3EAN - chains A and B; structure by X-ray diffraction, 2.75 A resolution.

# Chain A (and B)
Protein: Thioredoxin reductase 1
From: Rattus norvegicus
Notes: EC 1.8.1.9; chain B of this document is another copy of the same molecule, construct and numbering; everything in this record applies to it too
UniProtKB: O89049 (TRXR1_RAT); numbering as in UniProt (aligned over 1-499)
Sequence (499 residues; each row starts with the number of its first residue):
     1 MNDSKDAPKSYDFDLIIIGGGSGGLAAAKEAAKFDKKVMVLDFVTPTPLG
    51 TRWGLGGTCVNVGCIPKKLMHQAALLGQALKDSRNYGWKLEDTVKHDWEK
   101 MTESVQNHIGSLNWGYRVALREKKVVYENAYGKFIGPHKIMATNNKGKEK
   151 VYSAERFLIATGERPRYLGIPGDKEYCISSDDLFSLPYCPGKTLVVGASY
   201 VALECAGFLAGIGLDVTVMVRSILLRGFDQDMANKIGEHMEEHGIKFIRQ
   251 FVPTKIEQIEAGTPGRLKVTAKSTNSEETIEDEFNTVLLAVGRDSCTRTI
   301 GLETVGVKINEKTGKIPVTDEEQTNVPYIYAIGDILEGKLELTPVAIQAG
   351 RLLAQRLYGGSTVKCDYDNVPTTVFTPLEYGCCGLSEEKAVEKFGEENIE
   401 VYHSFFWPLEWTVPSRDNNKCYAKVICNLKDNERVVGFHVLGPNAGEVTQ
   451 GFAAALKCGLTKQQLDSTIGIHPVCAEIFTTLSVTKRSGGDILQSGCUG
Not modelled in the structure: 1-9
Construct notes: conflict Arg52 (Asn in O89049), Trp53 (Gly in O89049)
Modified / non-standard residues: Sec498 (selenocysteine)
Disulfides: Cys59-Cys64
Residues lining bound ligands:
  - FAD (flavin-adenine dinucleotide): Ile18, Gly19, Gly20, Gly21, Ser22, Gly23, Gly24, Leu41, Asp42, Phe43, Val44, Gly57, Thr58, Cys59, Val62, Gly63, Cys64, Lys67, Ala130, Tyr131, Gly132, Ala160, Thr161, Gly162, Glu163, Ser180, Phe184, Tyr200, Val201, Glu204, Arg293, Cys296, Ile300, Ile332, Gly333, Asp334, Glu341, Leu342, Thr343, Pro344, Ala346, Phe375
  - NADP (NAP; NADP nicotinamide-adenine-dinucleotide phosphate): Leu168, Val196, Gly197, Ala198, Ser199, Tyr200, Val201, Arg221, Ser222, Ile223, Arg226, Val252, Ala290, Val291, Gly292, Arg293
Swiss-Prot annotation at these positions:
  - active site: His472 (Proton acceptor)
  - binding site (FAD): Ile18 to Gly23, Asp42, Phe43, Thr58, Cys59, Gly63 to Lys67, Tyr131, Gly132, Thr161, Tyr200, Asp334, Glu341 to Thr343, His472
  - binding site (NADP(+)): Arg166, Ala198 to Glu204, Arg221, Ser222, Arg226 to Phe228, Val291 to Arg293, Lys315, Glu341
  - modified residue: Lys68 (N6-succinyllysine), Tyr131 (Phosphotyrosine)
  - cross-link: Cys497 to Sec498 (Cysteinyl-selenocysteine (Cys-Sec))
  - mutagenesis: Sec498 (U498S: Loss of activity; Loss of activity)

# Chain A / chain B interface
Residue-residue contacts - 175 pairs, chain A then chain B:
  Ser22(A) with Gly499(B)
  Leu25(A) with Sec498(B); Gly499(B)
  Ala26(A) with Gly499(B), hydrogen bond (backbone-backbone)
  Lys29(A) with Sec498(B)
  Cys59(A) with His472(B), hydrogen bond
  Cys64(A) with His472(B); Pro473(B)
  Ile65(A) with Leu409(B), hydrophobic; His472(B)
  Lys68(A) with Leu409(B); Glu410(B), salt bridge; Pro473(B), hydrogen bond (side chain-backbone)
  Leu69(A) with Tyr86(B); Leu409(B); Thr412(B); Val413(B), hydrophobic
  Gln72(A) with Tyr86(B); Glu410(B)
  Ala73(A) with Tyr86(B); Trp88(B), hydrogen bond (backbone-side chain)
  Leu76(A) with Ala79(B), hydrophobic; Ser83(B); Tyr86(B), hydrophobic
  Gly77(A) with Trp88(B)
  Ala79(A) with Leu76(B), hydrophobic; Ala79(B), hydrophobic
  Leu80(A) with Leu80(B), hydrophobic; Ser83(B)
  Ser83(A) with Leu76(B); Leu80(B)
  Arg84(A) with Lys100(B)
  Asn85(A) with Ser104(B), hydrogen bond (backbone-side chain)
  Tyr86(A) with Leu69(B); Gln72(B); Ala73(B); Leu76(B), hydrophobic; His96(B), hydrogen bond (backbone-side chain); Met101(B)
  Gly87(A) with His96(B); Asp97(B), hydrogen bond (backbone-backbone); Lys100(B)
  Trp88(A) with Ala73(B), hydrogen bond (side chain-backbone); Gly77(B); Val94(B); Lys95(B); His96(B); Gly211(B); Ile212(B), hydrophobic
  Lys89(A) with Val94(B); Lys95(B), hydrogen bond (backbone-backbone); Asp97(B)
  Leu90(A) with Leu90(B), hydrophobic
  Val94(A) with Trp88(B); Lys89(B)
  Lys95(A) with Trp88(B); Lys89(B), hydrogen bond (backbone-backbone)
  His96(A) with Tyr86(B), hydrogen bond (side chain-backbone); Gly87(B); Trp88(B)
  Asp97(A) with Gly87(B), hydrogen bond (backbone-backbone); Lys89(B)
  Lys100(A) with Arg84(B); Asn85(B); Gly87(B)
  Met101(A) with Tyr86(B); Gly87(B)
  Ser104(A) with Asn85(B), hydrogen bond (side chain-backbone); Val413(B)
  His108(A) with Leu409(B); Thr412(B)
  Leu112(A) with Cys497(B)
  Gly115(A) with Cys497(B)
  Tyr116(A) with Cys497(B); Sec498(B)
  Ala119(A) with Cys497(B)
  Gly211(A) with Trp88(B)
  Thr343(A) with His472(B)
  Pro344(A) with Ile469(B), hydrophobic; Gly470(B); His472(B)
  Val345(A) with Ile469(B), hydrophobic
  Ile347(A) with Gly499(B)
  Gln348(A) with Asp466(B), hydrogen bond (side chain-backbone); Ile469(B)
  Val370(A) with Ile469(B), hydrophobic
  Pro371(A) with Ile469(B); Ile471(B), hydrophobic
  Thr373(A) with Ile471(B)
  Leu409(A) with Ile65(B), hydrophobic; Lys68(B); Leu69(B); His108(B)
  Glu410(A) with Lys68(B), salt bridge; Gln72(B)
  Thr412(A) with His108(B)
  Val413(A) with Leu69(B), hydrophobic; Ser104(B)
  Asn444(A) with Asn444(B), hydrogen bond
  Gly446(A) with Ile471(B); Val474(B)
  Glu447(A) with Glu447(B); Val448(B); Val474(B); Cys475(B), hydrogen bond (side chain-backbone); Ala476(B), hydrogen bond (side chain-backbone)
  Val448(A) with Glu447(B)
  Thr449(A) with Ile471(B)
  Gln450(A) with Phe452(B); Thr468(B); Ile469(B), hydrogen bond (side chain-backbone); Gly470(B); Ile471(B), hydrogen bond (side chain-backbone); Ala476(B); Glu477(B); Thr480(B)
  Gly451(A) with Gly451(B); Phe452(B)
  Phe452(A) with Gly451(B); Ala454(B), hydrophobic
  Ala453(A) with Thr468(B)
  Ala454(A) with Phe452(B), hydrophobic; Thr468(B)
  Ala455(A) with Ala455(B)
  Lys457(A) with Gln464(B), hydrogen bond (backbone-side chain); Ser467(B); Thr468(B)
  Cys458(A) with Cys458(B), hydrophobic; Leu460(B), hydrophobic; Gln464(B)
  Leu460(A) with Cys458(B), hydrophobic
  Gln464(A) with Lys457(B); Cys458(B)
  Asp466(A) with Gln348(B), hydrogen bond (backbone-side chain)
  Ser467(A) with Lys457(B)
  Thr468(A) with Gln450(B); Ala454(B); Lys457(B)
  Ile469(A) with Pro344(B), hydrophobic; Val345(B), hydrophobic; Gln348(B); Asp366(B); Val370(B), hydrophobic; Pro371(B); Gln450(B), hydrogen bond (backbone-side chain)
  Gly470(A) with Pro344(B); Gln450(B)
  Ile471(A) with Pro371(B), hydrophobic; Thr373(B); Gly446(B); Thr449(B); Gln450(B), hydrogen bond (backbone-side chain)
  His472(A) with Cys59(B), hydrogen bond; Cys64(B); Thr343(B); Pro344(B)
  Pro473(A) with Cys64(B); Lys68(B), hydrogen bond (backbone-side chain)
  Val474(A) with Gly446(B); Glu447(B)
  Cys475(A) with Glu447(B), hydrogen bond (backbone-side chain)
  Ala476(A) with Glu447(B), hydrogen bond (backbone-side chain); Gln450(B)
  Glu477(A) with Gln450(B)
  Thr480(A) with Gln450(B)
  Cys497(A) with Leu112(B); Gly115(B); Tyr116(B); Ala119(B)
  Sec498(A) with Lys29(B)
  Gly499(A) with Ser22(B); Leu25(B); Ala26(B); Tyr116(B); Ile347(B)
Interface residues without a listed pair, chain A (86 interface residues in all): Asp82, Val105, Lys123, Ile212, Asp366, Thr372, Phe375
Interface residues without a listed pair, chain B (85 interface residues in all): Asp82, Lys123, Thr372, Phe375, Ala453

# Summary
Chain A and chain B form an interface of 86 and 85 residues respectively; the contacts include 27 hydrogen
bonds and 2 salt bridges. Among the polar pairs are Lys68(A)-Glu410(B), Cys59(A)-His472(B) and
Lys68(A)-Pro473(B). Chain A binds flavin-adenine dinucleotide and NADP.
Chain A and chain B are both Thioredoxin reductase 1 (Rattus norvegicus); the structure, Crystal structure of
recombinant rat selenoprotein thioredoxin reductase 1 with reduced C-terminal tail, was determined by X-ray
diffraction, deposited together with 3EAO.
